Entry 8HU6 (X-ray diffraction, 2.33 A resolution); this record covers chains B and C of the 4 polymer chains in the assembly.

Chain B (and C):
Name: AMP deaminase 2
Organism: Homo sapiens
Notes: EC 3.5.4.6; chain C of this document is another copy of the same molecule, construct and numbering; everything in this record applies to it too
Reference sequence: Q01433 (AMPD2_HUMAN); residues 211-879 here = UniProt positions 211-879
Chain sequence (678 residues; numbered 202 to 879; the number before each row is that of its first residue):
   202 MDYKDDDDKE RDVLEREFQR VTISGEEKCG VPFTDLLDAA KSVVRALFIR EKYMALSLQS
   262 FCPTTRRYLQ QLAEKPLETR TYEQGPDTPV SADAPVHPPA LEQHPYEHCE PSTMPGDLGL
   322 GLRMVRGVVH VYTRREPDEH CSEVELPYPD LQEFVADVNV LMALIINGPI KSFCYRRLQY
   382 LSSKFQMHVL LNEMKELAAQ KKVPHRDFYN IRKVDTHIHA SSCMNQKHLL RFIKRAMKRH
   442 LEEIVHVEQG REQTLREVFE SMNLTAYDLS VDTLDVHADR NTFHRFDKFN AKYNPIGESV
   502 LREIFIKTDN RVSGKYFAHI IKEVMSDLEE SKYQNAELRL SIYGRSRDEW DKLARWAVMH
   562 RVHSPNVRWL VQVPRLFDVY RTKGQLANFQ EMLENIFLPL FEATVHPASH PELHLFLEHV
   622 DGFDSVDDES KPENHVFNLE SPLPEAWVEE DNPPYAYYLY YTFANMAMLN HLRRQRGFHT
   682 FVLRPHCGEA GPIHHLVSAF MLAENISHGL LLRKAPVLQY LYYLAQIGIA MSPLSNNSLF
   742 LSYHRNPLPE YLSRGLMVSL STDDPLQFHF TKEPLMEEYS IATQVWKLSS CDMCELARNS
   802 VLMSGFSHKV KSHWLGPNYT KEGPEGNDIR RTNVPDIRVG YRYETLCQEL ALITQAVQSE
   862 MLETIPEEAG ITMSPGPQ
Disordered / not traced: 202-217, 282-294, 338-341, 864-879 (chain C: 202-215, 280-304, 336-341, 866-879)
Construct notes: initiating methionine (202); expression tag (203-210)
Metal / ion sites: Zn2+: His418, His420, His687, Asp764
UniProt features mapped onto this chain:
  - natural variant: His620 (R620H: In PCH9; this construct carries the variant)

Interface between chain B and chain C:
Residue-residue contacts - 56 pairs, chain B then chain C:
  Gln220(B) with Ser225(C); Glu227(C), hydrogen bond (side chain-backbone); Glu228(C)
  Arg221(B) with Thr223(C); Ile224(C); Ser225(C), hydrogen bond (backbone-backbone)
  Val222(B) with Val222(C), hydrophobic; Thr223(C)
  Thr223(B) with Arg221(C); Val222(C); Thr223(C), hydrogen bond (backbone-backbone)
  Ile224(B) with Arg221(C); Leu392(C), hydrophobic
  Ser225(B) with Gln220(C); Arg221(C), hydrogen bond (backbone-backbone)
  Gly226(B) with Gln220(C)
  Glu227(B) with Gln220(C), hydrogen bond (backbone-side chain)
  Glu228(B) with Gln220(C), hydrogen bond (backbone-side chain)
  Lys229(B) with Gln220(C); Leu392(C)
  Cys230(B) with Leu392(C)
  Gly231(B) with Leu391(C); Leu392(C); Met395(C)
  Val232(B) with Met395(C), hydrophobic
  Pro233(B) with Met395(C)
  Arg377(B) with Val390(C); Leu391(C), hydrogen bond (side chain-backbone); Glu394(C), salt bridge; Met395(C)
  Gln380(B) with Leu391(C)
  Tyr381(B) with Met388(C), hydrophobic; Leu391(C)
  Ser384(B) with Ser384(C), hydrogen bond (backbone-side chain); Gln387(C); Met388(C); Leu391(C)
  Lys385(B) with Met388(C)
  Met388(B) with Ser384(C); Lys385(C); Met388(C), hydrophobic
  Leu391(B) with Gly231(C); Arg377(C), hydrogen bond (backbone-side chain); Gln380(C); Tyr381(C)
  Leu392(B) with Ile224(C), hydrophobic; Lys229(C); Cys230(C); Gly231(C)
  Glu394(B) with Arg377(C), salt bridge
  Met395(B) with Gly231(C); Val232(C), hydrophobic; Pro233(C); Arg377(C)
  Lys396(B) with Glu227(C); Glu228(C), salt bridge
Also at the interface, not in a pair above, chain B (30 interface residues in all): Glu218, Phe219, Arg378, Gln387, Val390
Also at the interface, not in a pair above, chain C (30 interface residues in all): Glu218, Phe219, Gly226, Arg378, Lys396

In short:
Chain B and chain C each contribute 30 residues to their interface, with 9 hydrogen bonds and 3 salt bridges.
Polar pairs include Arg377(B)-Glu394(C), Lys396(B)-Glu228(C) and Gln220(B)-Glu227(C). The Zn2+ site is built
by His418(B), His420(B), His687(B) and Asp764(B).
Both chains are AMP deaminase 2 (Homo sapiens). Entry 8HU6 (AMP deaminase 2 in complex with AMP) was
determined by X-ray diffraction together with 8HUB from the same study.
